PDB entry 5S5H | X-ray diffraction, 2.50 A resolution | chains C and D of the 6 polymer chains in the assembly

== Chain C ==
Name: Tubulin alpha-1B chain
From: Bos taurus
UniProtKB: P81947 (TBA1B_BOVIN); residue numbers follow UniProt; this construct covers 1-451
Chain sequence (451 residues; numbered 1 to 451; the number before each row is that of its first residue):
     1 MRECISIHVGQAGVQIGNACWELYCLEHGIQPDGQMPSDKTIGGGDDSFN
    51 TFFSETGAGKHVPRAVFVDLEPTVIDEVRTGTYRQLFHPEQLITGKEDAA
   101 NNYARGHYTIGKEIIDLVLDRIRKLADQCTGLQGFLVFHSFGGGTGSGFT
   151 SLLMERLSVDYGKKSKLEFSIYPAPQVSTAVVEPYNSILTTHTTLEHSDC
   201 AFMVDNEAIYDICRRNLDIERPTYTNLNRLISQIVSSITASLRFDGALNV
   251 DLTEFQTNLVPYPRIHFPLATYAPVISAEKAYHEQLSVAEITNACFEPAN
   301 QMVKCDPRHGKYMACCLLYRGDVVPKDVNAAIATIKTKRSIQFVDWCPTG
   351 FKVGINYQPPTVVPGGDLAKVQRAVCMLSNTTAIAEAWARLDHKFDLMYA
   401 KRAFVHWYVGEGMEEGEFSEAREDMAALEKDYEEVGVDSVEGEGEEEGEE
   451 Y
Unresolved in the structure: 441-451
Ion coordination: Ca2+ site 1: D39, T41, G44, E55; Ca2+ site 2: E284 (shared with 1 residue of chain B)
Ligand contacts:
  - GTP (guanosine-5'-triphosphate): G10, Q11, A12, Q15, I16, D69, D98, A99, A100, N101, S140, G142, G143, G144, T145, G146, I171, V177, S178, T179, E183, N206, Y224, L227, N228, I231
  - WLG (1-(5-azaspiro[2.5]octan-5-yl)-2-(difluoromethoxy)ethan-1-one): T253, Q256, T257

== Chain D ==
Name: Tubulin beta-2B chain
From: Bos taurus
UniProtKB: Q6B856 (TBB2B_BOVIN); the author numbering skips numbers that UniProt does not, so the offset changes along the chain: 1-42 = UniProt 1-42; 45-360 = UniProt 43-358; 369-455 = UniProt 359-445
Chain sequence (445 residues; row label = number of the first residue in the row; note: 10 numbers in that range are skipped by the numbering (no residue carries them; nothing is unmodelled there)):
     1 MREIVHIQAGQCGNQIGAKFWEVISDEHGIDPTGSYHGDSDL
    45 QLERINVYYNEATGNKYVPRAILVDLEPGTMDSVRSGPFGQIFRPDNFVF
    95 GQSGAGNNWAKGHYTEGAELVDSVLDVVRKESESCDCLQGFQLTHSLGGG
   145 TGSGMGTLLISKIREEYPDRIMNTFSVMPSPKVSDTVVEPYNATLSVHQL
   195 VENTDETYCIDNEALYDICFRTLKLTTPTYGDLNHLVSATMSGVTTCLRF
   245 PGQLNADLRKLAVNMVPFPRLHFFMPGFAPLTSRGSQQYRALTVPELTQQ
   295 MFDSKNMMAACDPRHGRYLTVAAIFRGRMSMKEVDEQMLNVQNKNSSYFV
   345 EWIPNNVKTAVCDIPP
   369 RGLKMSATFIGNSTAIQELFKRISEQFTAMFRRKAFLHWYTGEGMDEMEF
   419 TEAESNMNDLVSEYQQYQDATADEQGEFEEEEGEDEA
Unresolved in the structure: 281-285, 442-455
Ion coordination: Mg2+: Q11 (together with GDP)
Ligand contacts: GDP (guanosine-5'-diphosphate): G10, Q11, C12, Q15, I16, D69, N101, S140, G142, G143, G144, T145, G146, V171, P173, V177, S178, E183, N206, L209, Y224, L227, N228
UniProt features mapped onto this chain:
  - motif: M1 to I4 (MREI motif)
  - binding site (GTP): Q11, E71, S140, G144, T145, G146, N206, N228
  - binding site (Mg(2+)): E71
  - modified residue: S40 (Phosphoserine), T57 (Phosphothreonine), K60 (N6-acetyllysine), S174 (Phosphoserine), T287 (Phosphothreonine), T292 (Phosphothreonine), R320 (Omega-N-methylarginine), E448 (5-glutamyl polyglutamate)
  - cross-link (Glycyl lysine isopeptide (Lys-Gly)): K60 (interchain with G-Cter in ubiquitin), K326 (interchain with G-Cter in ubiquitin)

== Interface between chain C and chain D ==
Contacting residue pairs (52):
  Q11(C) with Q247(D), hydrogen bond
  K96(C) with R2(D); D130(D), salt bridge
  E97(C) with R2(D), salt bridge; C131(D); R164(D), salt bridge; R253(D), salt bridge
  D98(C) with K254(D), salt bridge
  A100(C) with R253(D); K254(D); V257(D)
  N101(C) with K254(D)
  R105(C) with R253(D)
  P175(C) with N349(D)
  S178(C) with K352(D), hydrogen bond
  T179(C) with Q247(D); L248(D); N258(D), hydrogen bond (backbone-side chain)
  A180(C) with N258(D)
  V181(C) with N258(D), hydrogen bond (backbone-side chain); I347(D), hydrophobic; P348(D); N349(D)
  E220(C) with K326(D)
  R221(C) with M325(D); D329(D), salt bridge
  Y224(C) with Q247(D), hydrogen bond
  K394(C) with N349(D), hydrogen bond
  L397(C) with E345(D); W346(D); P348(D), hydrophobic; A440(D), hydrophobic
  M398(C) with W346(D), hydrogen bond (backbone-backbone); I347(D), hydrophobic; P348(D)
  K401(C) with F262(D); W346(D); T439(D), hydrogen bond (side chain-backbone)
  A403(C) with P261(D); F262(D), hydrophobic
  F404(C) with V257(D); V260(D); P261(D), hydrogen bond (backbone-backbone); T314(D); I347(D), hydrophobic
  H406(C) with V260(D), hydrogen bond (side chain-backbone); P261(D); F262(D); P263(D)
  W407(C) with A256(D), hydrophobic; V257(D); V260(D), hydrogen bond (side chain-backbone)
Interface residues without a listed pair, chain C (26 interface residues in all): V182, Y210, R402
Interface residues without a listed pair, chain D (30 interface residues in all): D251, M259, N350

== In short ==
26 residues of chain C face 30 of chain D across their interface; the contacts include 11 hydrogen bonds and 6
salt bridges. Among the polar pairs are K96(C)-D130(D), E97(C)-R2(D) and E97(C)-R164(D). Ligands of chain C:
compound WLG and GTP. Chain D binds GDP.
Here chain C is Tubulin alpha-1B chain and chain D is Tubulin beta-2B chain, both from Bos taurus. Entry 5S5H
(Tubulin-Z2074076908-complex) was determined by X-ray diffraction together with 5S4L, 5S4M, 5S4N, 5S4O, 5S4P,
5S4Q and 52 further entries from the same study.
